6QKL - chains N and G of the 11 polymer chains in the assembly; structure by electron microscopy, 3.30 A resolution.

== Chain N ==
Molecule: 26S ribosomal RNA
Organism: Dictyostelium discoideum
Sequence (3741 nucleotides; numbered 1 to 3741; the number before each row is that of its first residue):
     1 UCCGCCUCAC CUUUGUAAGA UUACCCGCUG AACUUAAGCA UAUCAGUAAG CGGAGGAAAA
    61 GAAACUAACU AGGAUUCCGU CAGUAACGGC GAGUGAAGAC GGAAUAGCCC AAGGUUCAAA
   121 CCUGGAUCUC UUCGAGGUUA GGUGAUGUGA CCUAUGGACU GAUGGAGCCC GCUGUUGUGA
   181 CUGCUAAUUC CGUUUGGAAU UUCGAGUCGU AGAAGGUGAU AACCCUGUUC GCAGUAUCAC
   241 AACAGUUGGA CUUUGCCAUU AGCUCCACGA GUAGGAAUGU CUGAAAUUGC AUUCUGAAUG
   301 GGUGAUAAGA UUCAUCCAAG GCUAAAUAUA UGUUAGGAGA UCGAUAGCAU ACAAGUACCG
   361 UGAGGGAAAG GUGAAAAGAA CUUUGAAAAA AGGUUUAAAA GUAUUUGACA CCGUUUAUGU
   421 GGAAGCGUUU ACUUGGACCC CGAUUAAUGA CGUCGGUUUA GCUCUAAUUC UUAGGUGGCC
   481 AAAGUAGAGU GUUACGUGCU GAUCAAAAGG UAACGGACAU UUGAUUCAUU GGUUAUCGAC
   541 GAGGAAGGUA CUCUAAAUCG GCCAGUUACU AACGGGUGAG AUCUGAUGUU UAUAAAAUGG
   601 GGGAUGAGGC UUAUCGGCUU GCUGGUGGCU CGCUCUCAAU AAUGGAUAUU GGGUUUCAUC
   661 AAGAGUGCAA AAUGGUGGCA AUUCACUAUU AGUGGUUAUU AAUUUUGUUU GCGUGGCUUG
   721 GCCUUGUCUA CAGGUUAUCU UCGGAUGGCU UGUAGCUUUG UUGAACGCGU GGGCUUAAUG
   781 UUGUGAUUCU AGUAGCGUUA CCAUAUCGUU AGAGUGGGUU CAAUAAAUGU CCCGUCUUGA
   841 AACACGGAUC AAGGAGGCCG UUUUGUGUGC GAGUGUAAGA GUAAUUAAAA CUCUGACGCG
   901 UAUUGAAAGA AAGAAUACUC CAAAAGAUCG UAACUACGGU UACCUUCUGU AAGGAGUGCC
   961 CGAAUCAUGA GAACUCUGUU UCGAAAGGAU UUGCGGUUGA GCACCUAGAA UGGGACCCGA
  1021 AAGGUUGUGA ACUAUGCCUG AGGAAGGCGA AGUCAGGGGA AACUCUGAUG GAGGCUUGUC
  1081 GCAAUGCUGA CGUGCAAAUC GCUUGUCUAA CUUGGGUAUA GGGGCGAAAG ACUAAUCGAA
  1141 CAACCUAGUA GCUGGUUCCU UCCGAAGUUU CCCUCAGGAU AGCUGGAGCA GUAUUCUAGU
  1201 UCCAUCUUGU AAAGACAAUG AUUAGCAGUU UCGGGGGCGU AAUGCUCUCA GCUGAUUCUC
  1261 AAACUCUGAA CGGGUGGGUA UCAUUUUAAU UCACUUAAUU GGAUUUUAAA AUUAAAUUGC
  1321 ACAUGUGCAA UGAAAAAUAG GAGCUCUUAG UGGGCCAUUU UUGGUAAGCA GAACUGGCGA
  1381 UGUGGGUUGA ACCAAAUAUU GGGAUAAGAC GUCUAACAUU CACUAAUAGA UACCACAAAA
  1441 GGUGUUAGUU CAUUAAGACA GCAGGACGGU GGCCAUGGAA GUCGGUAUCC GCUAAGGAGU
  1501 GUGUAACAAC UCACCUGCCA AAUGGACUAG CCCUGAAAAU GGAUGACGCU AGCAGUGGAU
  1561 GGUCGAUGCC CAAUCGUUAA AAGAAGUGAU AAUACUUUUA ACGUGUAGGA AGGCGUGAAG
  1621 GUAACGUAGA AGCUUGAAUG UGAAUUCGAG UGGAGUUGUC UUUAGUGCAG AUCUUGAUGG
  1681 UAGUAGCAAA UAUUCAAAAG AAUUUACUUU GAAGGCCGAA GUGGGGAAGG GUUCCAUAAC
  1741 AAUGGAAUUC ACUUAUGGGU GAGUCGAUCC UAAGGUUUGG GUUAACUCUC UCUAAUAAGG
  1801 UUACUAGGUC AUUGGAUCGA AAGUGAAGGU GGCUUUAACA CUAGUGACUU UAUAGGCCGA
  1861 AAGGGAAGCG GGUUAAAAUU CCUGCACCAU CGAAUGGGAU AUUAGGGUAA CCGAUCGUAA
  1921 UCCGGGACAU CAAUUGGCGG UCGAGGAAGA GUUAUCUUUU CUUGUUAACA UUGUCUUGGG
  1981 GUCCUCCGAA UCAGGUCAAC UGGAGACGAG GAUUCAUCGC ACAAUGGAAG AGCACAGUCC
  2041 UUUGGAUUGG GUCUCGCAUC CGCUAAAUGG UCCUUGAAAA CCGGAUUAUG GUAUUUAAUC
  2101 CUAUUUGGUG UUCGUACCAA UAACCACAUC AGGUCUCCAA GGUGAAUAGC CUCUGGUCAA
  2161 AUGUAUUAAU GUAGAUAAGG GAAGUCGGCA AAACCGAUCU GUAACUUCGG GAUAAGGAUU
  2221 GGCUCUAAAG GCUGGUGGAG UGGACAUAUU GGAGUUUGCU AUUUGUUUUU UACUUUUAGG
  2281 AUGGGCAACU GUUUUGAAGG UUUAAGAUGG GUGGUAAUUC UUUCCAAUGU GAGGGCUUGC
  2341 UCGUUCUGCU UUACGAUUAA CAGCUAAUUU AGAACUGUGA CGAUCACCGG GAAUCCAACU
  2401 GUUUAAUUAA AACAAAGCAU UGCGAUAAGC UUAAAAGCUU UUGACGCAAU GUGAUUUCUG
  2461 CCCAGUGCUC UGAAUGUCAA AGUGAAGAGA UUCAACCUAG CACGGGUAAA CGGCGGGAGU
  2521 AACUAUGACU CUCUUAAGGU AGCCAAAUGC CUCGUCAUCU AAUUAGUGAC GCGCAUGAAU
  2581 GGAUCAAUGA GAUUCCCACU GUCCCUAACU ACUAUACAGC GAAACCACUG CAAGGGGAAC
  2641 GGGCCUUGCA AAAACAGCGG GGAAAGAAGA CCCUGUUGAG CUUGACUCUA GUCUGAUAUU
  2701 GCAUAGUGAC CUAAAAGGUG UAGAAUAGGU GGGAGGGGCA ACCCGACGGU GAAAUACCAC
  2761 CCCUUUUGGC GUUACUUUGC UAACUUGGAA UAACAGUACC UCAUAAUUCA UUUUAUGAUG
  2821 GUUUUGGUGA AUAAGCGGAU CAACCACGGG UGAAAUCUGU GCAAAUUGGG CAACUGAUUU
  2881 GUAUAGCAAA GUAGUCCCUC UGGUCCCGUA UUAUGUCGAC CAAGAACAGU UUCAGGUGGG
  2941 GAGUUUGGCU GGGGCGGCAC AUUUGUUAAA AGAUAACGCA AGUGUCCAAA GGCAGGCUCA
  3001 GUGAGAACAG AAAUCUCACG UAGAGUAAAA GGGCAAAAGC CUGCUUGAUU CUGAUUUUCA
  3061 GUACUAAUCG GAACUGGGAA ACCAGGGCCU AUCGAUCCUU UAUGUGCUUA AAUCUUAACC
  3121 CUAGAGGUGU CAGAAAAGUU ACCACAGGGA UAACUGGCUU GUGGCAGCCA AGCGCUCAUA
  3181 GCGACGCUGC UUUUUGAUCC UUCGAUGUCG GCUCUUCUUA UCAUUGUGAA GCAGAAUUCA
  3241 CAAAGUGUUG GAUUGUUCAC CCACUAACAA GGAACGUGAG CUGGGUUUAG ACCGUCGUGA
  3301 GACAGGUUAG UUUUACCCUA CUGUUGUCAA UUGUUUGCGU AAUAGUAGCA UGAUUUAGUA
  3361 CGAGAGGAAC UGUCAUGCCG GAUCACUGGU CUGUAGGUUU AUUUGACAAA AUAGUGACCU
  3421 GCCGCUACCA UCCGUUGGAU AAUGGCUGAA CGCCUCUAAG UCAGAAUCCA UUCUAGAAAC
  3481 GCAAACCAAA UGCUUUAGAG UGUGAAUGUU GUAGGUAACA UUAGGUUGUU GGUGGGGGAC
  3541 CACUUUCAAC UUUAAACCAU AUGAUUAAUC GCUGUUACAC UGCAGUUUCC UUCCGGUUAU
  3601 UGUGGUGGGU GGCUAAAUUC UAAUUUAUAU CCUCGUUCCG CUCAACUCUU CGAUUGUAGA
  3661 CGACUAUCAA AUGAACUAGG UGCUGUAAGC UUCCGAGUAG CGUUCAGUUA CGAGGGGUUG
  3721 AGGCUUUUCC AUUAGUUCUU U
Not modelled in the structure: 1-1220, 1271-1355, 1603-2391, 2701-2925, 3330-3332, 3481-3741

== Chain G ==
Molecule: 60S ribosomal protein L24
Organism: Dictyostelium discoideum
UniProt: Q54VN6 (RL24_DICDI); numbering as in UniProt (aligned over 1-69)
Amino-acid sequence (69 residues; numbered 1 to 69; the number before each row is that of its first residue):
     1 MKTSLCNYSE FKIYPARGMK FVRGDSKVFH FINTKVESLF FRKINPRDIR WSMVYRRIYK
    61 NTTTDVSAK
Not modelled in the structure: 1-2, 56-69

== How chain N and chain G interact ==
Pairs across the interface - 14 pairs, chain N then chain G:
  A3385(N) - Arg17(G)  phosphate contact
  C3386(N) - Ala16(G)  hydrogen bond to the sugar
  C3386(N) - Arg17(G)  salt bridge to the phosphate
  U3387(N) - Arg17(G)  phosphate contact
  U3387(N) - Gly18(G)  sugar contact
  U3387(N) - Met19(G)  phosphate contact
  G3388(N) - Met19(G)  phosphate contact
  G3388(N) - Thr34(G)  phosphate contact
  C3419(N) - Ser38(G)  phosphate contact
  C3419(N) - Arg42(G)  hydrogen bond to the sugar
  U3420(N) - Lys35(G)  sugar contact
  U3420(N) - Ser38(G)  hydrogen bond to the phosphate
  G3421(N) - Thr34(G)  phosphate contact
  G3421(N) - Lys35(G)  hydrogen bond to the phosphate
Interface residues without a listed pair, chain G (9 interface residues in all): Ile32

== In short ==
Chain N and chain G form an interface of 7 and 9 residues respectively; the contacts include 4 hydrogen bonds
and 1 salt bridge. Among the polar pairs are C3386(N)-Ala16(G), C3419(N)-Arg42(G) and U3420(N)-Ser38(G).
Chain N is 26S ribosomal RNA and chain G is 60S ribosomal protein L24, both from Dictyostelium discoideum; the
structure, Mechanism of eIF6 release from the nascent 60S ribosomal subunit, was determined by electron
microscopy together with 5AN9, 5ANB and 5ANC from the same study.
